8TFC - chains P and Q of the 8 polymer chains in the assembly; structure by electron microscopy, 6.90 A resolution (low resolution: residue-level contacts below are approximate; hydrogen-bond / salt-bridge calls are withheld).

== Chain P (and Q) ==
Molecule: Glutamine synthetase
Organism: Methanosarcina mazei Go1
Notes: EC 6.3.1.2; chain Q of this document is another copy of the same molecule, construct and numbering; everything in this record applies to it too
Reference sequence: Q8PY99 (GLNA1_METMA); residue numbers follow UniProt; this construct covers 1-447
Amino-acid sequence (467 residues; each row starts with the number of its first residue; numbers below 1 keep their minus sign (Met-19 is residue -19)):
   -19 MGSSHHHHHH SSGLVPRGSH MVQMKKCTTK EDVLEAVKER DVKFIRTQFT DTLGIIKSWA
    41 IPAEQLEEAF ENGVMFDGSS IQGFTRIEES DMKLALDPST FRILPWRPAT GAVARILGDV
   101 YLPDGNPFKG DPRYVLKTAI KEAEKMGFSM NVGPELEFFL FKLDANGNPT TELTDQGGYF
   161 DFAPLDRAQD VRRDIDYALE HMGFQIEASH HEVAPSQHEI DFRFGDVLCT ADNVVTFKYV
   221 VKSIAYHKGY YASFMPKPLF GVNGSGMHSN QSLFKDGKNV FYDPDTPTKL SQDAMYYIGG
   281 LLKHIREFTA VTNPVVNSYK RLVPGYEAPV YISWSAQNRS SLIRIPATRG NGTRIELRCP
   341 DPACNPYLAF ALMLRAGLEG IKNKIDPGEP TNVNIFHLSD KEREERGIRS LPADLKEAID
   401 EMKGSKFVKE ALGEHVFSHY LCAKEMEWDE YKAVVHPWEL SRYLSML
Unresolved in the structure: -19 to 4, 63-69
Construct notes: initiating methionine (-19); expression tag (-18 to 0)
Swiss-Prot annotation at these positions:
  - binding site (Mg(2+)): Glu135, Glu137, Glu192, Glu199, His248, Glu336
  - binding site (ATP): Glu187, Ser252, Arg319, Arg324
  - binding site (L-glutamate): Asn243, Gly244, Arg301, Glu307, Arg319, Arg338
What the authors report for this chain:
  - catalytic residues: Asp57 (citing earlier work)
  - mutagenesis - D57A, F204A, E307A, R319A: decreased catalytic activity

== Chain P / chain Q interface ==
Pairs across the interface (60; chain P residue first):
  Pro149(P) - Leu444(Q)
  Pro149(P) - Ser445(Q)
  Thr150(P) - Leu444(Q)
  Lys222(P) - Leu447(Q)
  Tyr231(P) - Leu444(Q)
  Tyr231(P) - Ser445(Q)
  Tyr231(P) - Leu447(Q)
  Ser233(P) - Leu444(Q)
  Met235(P) - Glu439(Q)
  Met235(P) - Leu440(Q)
  Met235(P) - Tyr443(Q)
  Met235(P) - Leu444(Q)
  Lys237(P) - Val435(Q)
  Pro238(P) - Leu440(Q)
  Phe240(P) - Ala433(Q)
  Val295(P) - Tyr443(Q)
  Val296(P) - Tyr443(Q)
  Asn297(P) - Val435(Q)
  Asn297(P) - Glu439(Q)
  Lys300(P) - Lys432(Q)
  Lys300(P) - Val434(Q)
  Lys300(P) - His436(Q)
  Lys300(P) - Glu439(Q)
  Ala343(P) - Leu447(Q)
  Glu427(P) - Arg442(Q)
  Glu427(P) - Tyr443(Q)
  Glu430(P) - Arg442(Q)
  Tyr431(P) - His436(Q)
  Tyr431(P) - Trp438(Q)
  Lys432(P) - Lys300(Q)
  Ala433(P) - Phe240(Q)
  Val434(P) - Lys300(Q)
  Val435(P) - Lys237(Q)
  His436(P) - Lys300(Q)
  His436(P) - Tyr431(Q)
  His436(P) - His436(Q)
  Pro437(P) - Pro437(Q)
  Trp438(P) - Tyr431(Q)
  Glu439(P) - Met235(Q)
  Glu439(P) - Asn297(Q)
  Glu439(P) - Lys300(Q)
  Leu440(P) - Met235(Q)
  Leu440(P) - Pro238(Q)
  Arg442(P) - Glu427(Q)
  Arg442(P) - Glu430(Q)
  Tyr443(P) - Met235(Q)
  Tyr443(P) - Val295(Q)
  Tyr443(P) - Val296(Q)
  Tyr443(P) - Glu427(Q)
  Leu444(P) - Pro149(Q)
  Leu444(P) - Tyr231(Q)
  Leu444(P) - Ser233(Q)
  Leu444(P) - Met235(Q)
  Ser445(P) - Pro149(Q)
  Ser445(P) - Tyr231(Q)
  Met446(P) - Ile35(Q)
  Leu447(P) - Lys222(Q)
  Leu447(P) - Tyr231(Q)
  Leu447(P) - Phe234(Q)
  Leu447(P) - Ala343(Q)
Interface residues without a listed pair, chain P (36 interface residues in all): Ile35, Thr151, Phe234, Pro236
Interface residues without a listed pair, chain Q (37 interface residues in all): Thr150, Thr151, Pro236, Val303, Met446

== In short ==
36 residues of chain P and 37 residues of chain Q are in contact. Curated annotation (UniProt) lists 6
Mg2+-binding residues, 4 ATP-binding residues and 6 L-glutamate-binding residues on chain P. From the paper:
the catalytic residue Asp57(P); D57A, F204A and E307A of chain P, among others, reduce catalytic activity.
Chain P and chain Q are both Glutamine synthetase (Methanosarcina mazei Go1); the structure, Cryo-EM structure
of Methanosarcina mazie glutamine synthetase captured as partial oligomer, was determined by electron
microscopy, deposited together with 8TFB, 8TFK, 8TGE and 8UFJ.
